2VDK - chains A and L of the 4 polymer chains in the assembly; structure by X-ray diffraction, 2.80 A resolution.

# Chain A
Molecule: Integrin alpha-iib
Organism: Homo sapiens
Notes: fragment: headpiece, residues 32-483
UniProtKB: P08514 (ITA2B_HUMAN); residues 1-452 here correspond to UniProt positions 32-483 (UniProt number = residue number + 31)
Chain sequence (452 residues; numbered 1 to 452; the number before each row is that of its first residue):
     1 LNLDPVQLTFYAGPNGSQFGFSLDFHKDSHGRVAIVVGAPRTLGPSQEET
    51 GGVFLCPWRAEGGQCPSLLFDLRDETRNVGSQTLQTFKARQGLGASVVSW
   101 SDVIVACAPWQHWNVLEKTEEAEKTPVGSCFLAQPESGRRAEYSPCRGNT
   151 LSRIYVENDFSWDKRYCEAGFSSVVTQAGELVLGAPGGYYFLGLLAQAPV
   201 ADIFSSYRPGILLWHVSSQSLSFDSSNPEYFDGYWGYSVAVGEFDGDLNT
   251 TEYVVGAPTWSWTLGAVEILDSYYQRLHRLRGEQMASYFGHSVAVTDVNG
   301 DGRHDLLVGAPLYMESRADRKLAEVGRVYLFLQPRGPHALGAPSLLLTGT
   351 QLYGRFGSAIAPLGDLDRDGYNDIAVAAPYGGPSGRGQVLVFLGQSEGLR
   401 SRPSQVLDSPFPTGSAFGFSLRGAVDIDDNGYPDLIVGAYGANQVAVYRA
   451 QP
Disulfides: Cys-56/Cys-65, Cys-107/Cys-130, Cys-146/Cys-167
Covalently attached groups: N-acetylglucosamine (NAG) linked to Asn-15, Asn-249
Ion coordination: Ca2+ site 1: Glu-243, Asp-245, Asp-247, Thr-250, Glu-252; Ca2+ site 2: Asp-297, Asn-299, Asp-301, Arg-303, Asp-305; Ca2+ site 3: Asp-365, Asp-367, Asp-369, Tyr-371, Asp-373; Ca2+ site 4: Asp-426, Asp-428, Asn-430, Tyr-432, Asp-434
Swiss-Prot annotation at these positions:
  - binding site (Ca(2+)): Glu-243, Asp-245, Asp-247, Thr-250, Glu-252, Asp-297, Asn-299, Asp-301, Arg-303, Asp-305, Asp-365, Asp-367, Asp-369, Tyr-371, Asp-373, Asp-426, Asp-428, Asn-430, Tyr-432, Asp-434
  - glycosylation (N-linked (GlcNAc...) asparagine): Asn-15, Asn-249

# Chain L
Molecule: Monoclonal antibody 10E5 light chain
Organism: Mus musculus
Notes: antibody fragment or engineered binder
Chain sequence (214 residues; each row starts with the number of its first residue):
     1 DILMTQSPSSMSVSLGDTVSITCHASQGISSNIGWLQQKPGKSFMGLIYY
    51 GTNLVDGVPSRFSGSGSGADYSLTISSLDSEDFADYYCVQYAQLPYTFGG
   101 GTKLEIKRADAAPTVSIFPPSSEQLTSGGASVVCFLNNFYPKDINVKWKI
   151 DGSERQNGVLNSWTDQDSKDSTYSMSSTLTLTKDEYERHNSYTCEATHKT
   201 STSPIVKSFNRNEC
Disulfides: Cys-23/Cys-88, Cys-134/Cys-194

# Chain A / chain L interface
Contacting residue pairs - 18 pairs, chain A then chain L:
  Arg-77(A) / Asn-32(L)  hydrogen bond
  Arg-77(A) / Tyr-50(L)
  Arg-77(A) / Tyr-91(L)
  Asn-78(A) / Asn-32(L)  hydrogen bond (backbone-side chain)
  Val-79(A) / Asn-32(L)
  Val-79(A) / Tyr-91(L)
  Val-79(A) / Ala-92(L)
  Gly-80(A) / Tyr-91(L)  hydrogen bond (backbone-backbone)
  Gly-80(A) / Ala-92(L)  hydrogen bond (backbone-backbone)
  Gly-80(A) / Leu-94(L)
  Ser-81(A) / Ala-92(L)  hydrogen bond (backbone-backbone)
  Ser-81(A) / Gln-93(L)
  Ser-81(A) / Leu-94(L)  hydrogen bond (side chain-backbone)
  Arg-208(A) / Tyr-49(L)
  Arg-208(A) / Asn-53(L)
  Pro-209(A) / Tyr-50(L)
  Gly-210(A) / Tyr-50(L)
  Ile-211(A) / Tyr-50(L)  hydrophobic
Interface residues without a listed pair, chain L (10 interface residues in all): Ser-30, Leu-54

# In short
9 residues of chain A face 10 of chain L across their interface, with 6 hydrogen bonds. Among the polar pairs
are Arg-77(A)/Asn-32(L), Asn-78(A)/Asn-32(L) and Ser-81(A)/Leu-94(L). Covalently linked N-acetylglucosamine:
at Asn-15(A) and Asn-249(A). Curated annotation (UniProt) lists 20 Ca2+-binding residues on chain A.
Here chain A is Integrin alpha-iib (Homo sapiens) and chain L is Monoclonal antibody 10E5 light chain (Mus
musculus). Entry 2VDK (Re-refinement of Integrin AlphaIIbBeta3 Headpiece) was determined by X-ray diffraction
(same publication as 2VC2, 2VDL, 2VDM, 2VDN, 2VDO, 2VDP, 2VDQ and 2VDR).
